Entry 6MHZ (electron microscopy, 4.10 A resolution (low resolution: residue-level contacts below are approximate; hydrogen-bond / salt-bridge calls are withheld)); this record covers chains A and B of the 4 polymer chains in the assembly.

Chain A (and B):
Protein: Lipopolysaccharide export system ATP-binding protein LptB
From: Escherichia coli (strain K12)
Notes: EC 3.6.3.-; chain B of this document is another copy of the same molecule, construct and numbering; everything in this record applies to it too
UniProt: P0A9V1 (LPTB_ECOLI); numbering as in UniProt (aligned over 1-241)
Chain sequence (251 residues; each row starts with the number of its first residue; numbers below 1 keep their minus sign (Met-9 is residue -9)):
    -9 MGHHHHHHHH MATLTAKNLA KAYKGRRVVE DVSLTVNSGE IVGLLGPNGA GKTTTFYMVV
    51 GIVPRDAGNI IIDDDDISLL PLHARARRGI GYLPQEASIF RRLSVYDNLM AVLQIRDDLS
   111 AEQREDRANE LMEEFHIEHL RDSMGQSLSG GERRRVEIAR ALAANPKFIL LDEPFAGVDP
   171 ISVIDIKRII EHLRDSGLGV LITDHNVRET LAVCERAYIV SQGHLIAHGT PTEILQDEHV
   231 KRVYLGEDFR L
Disordered / not traced: -9 to 1, 237-241
Sequence notes: expression tag (-9 to 0)
Swiss-Prot annotation at these positions:
  - binding site (ATP): Gly36 to Thr43
Small-molecule neighbours:
  - ADP orthovanadate (AOV), molecule 1: Tyr13, Val18, Pro37, Asn38, Gly39, Ala40, Gly41, Lys42, Thr43, Thr44, Thr45, Gln85, Glu163, His195
  - ADP orthovanadate (AOV), molecule 2: Ser137, Ser139, Gly140, Gly141, Glu142, Gly167

Interface between chain A and chain B:
Residue-residue contacts (40):
  Tyr13(A) with Ser137(B)
  Pro37(A) with Asp169(B)
  Asn38(A) with Glu142(B); Arg145(B)
  Gly39(A) with Glu142(B)
  Gln85(A) with Gly140(B)
  His129(A) with Arg16(B)
  Ser137(A) with Tyr13(B)
  Ser139(A) with Asn38(B); Gly39(B)
  Gly140(A) with Gln85(B)
  Gly141(A) with Asn38(B)
  Glu142(A) with Asn38(B); Gly39(B)
  Arg145(A) with Asn38(B)
  Glu163(A) with Gly167(B)
  Gly167(A) with Glu163(B); His195(B)
  Val168(A) with Asn38(B); His195(B)
  Asp169(A) with Asn38(B); His195(B)
  Pro170(A) with Val197(B); Tyr234(B); Leu235(B)
  Ile171(A) with Arg232(B); Val233(B); Tyr234(B); Leu235(B); Gly236(B)
  His195(A) with Gly167(B); Val168(B)
  Val197(A) with Pro170(B)
  Arg198(A) with Arg198(B)
  Val233(A) with Ile171(B)
  Tyr234(A) with Asp169(B); Pro170(B); Ile171(B)
  Leu235(A) with Pro170(B); Ile171(B)
Also at the interface, not in a pair above, chain A (28 interface residues in all): Leu130, Ile174, Lys231, Gly236
Also at the interface, not in a pair above, chain B (28 interface residues in all): Pro37, Ser139, Gly141, Ile174, Glu199

Summary:
The chain A/chain B interface involves 28 residues from each chain. Bound to chain A: ADP orthovanadate. From
UniProt: 8 ATP-binding residues on chain A.
Both chains are Lipopolysaccharide export system ATP-binding protein LptB (Escherichia coli (strain K12)).
Entry 6MHZ (Vanadate trapped Cryo-EM Structure of E.coli LptB2FG Transporter) was determined by electron
microscopy, deposited together with 6MHU, 6MI7 and 6MI8.
